3OR1 - chains D and E of the 6 polymer chains in the assembly; structure by X-ray diffraction, 1.76 A resolution.

# Chain D
Name: Sulfite reductase alpha
Organism: desulfovibrio gigas
Sequence (437 residues; each row starts with the number of its first residue):
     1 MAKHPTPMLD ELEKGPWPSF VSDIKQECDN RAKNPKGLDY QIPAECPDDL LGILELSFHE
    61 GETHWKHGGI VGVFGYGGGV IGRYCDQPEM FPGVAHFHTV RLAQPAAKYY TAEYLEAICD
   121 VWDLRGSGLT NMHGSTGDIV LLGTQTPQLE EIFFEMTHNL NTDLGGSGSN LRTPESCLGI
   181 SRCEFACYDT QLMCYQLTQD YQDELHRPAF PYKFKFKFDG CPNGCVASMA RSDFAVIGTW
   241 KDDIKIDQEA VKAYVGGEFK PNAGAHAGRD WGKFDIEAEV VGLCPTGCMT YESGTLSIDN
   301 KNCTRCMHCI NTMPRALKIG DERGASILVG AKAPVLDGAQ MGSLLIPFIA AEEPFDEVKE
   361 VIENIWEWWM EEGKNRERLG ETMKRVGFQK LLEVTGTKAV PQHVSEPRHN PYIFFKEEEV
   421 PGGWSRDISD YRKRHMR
Not modelled in the structure: 1-2
Bound ions: 4Fe-4S cluster Fe site 1: C177, C183, C221, C225; 4Fe-4S cluster Fe site 2: C284, C303, C306, C309
Ligand contacts:
  - 4Fe-4S cluster (SF4), molecule 1: C177, L178, G179, C183, F185, A186, D219, G220, C221, N223, G224, C225
  - 4Fe-4S cluster (SF4), molecule 2: I244, C284, P285, T286, C288, M289, I298, C303, T304, R305, C306, M307, H308, C309
  - sulfite ion (SO3): R101, T136, R172, K213, K215
  - siroheme (SRM), molecule 1: I81, R83, R101, N131, G134, S135, T136, G137, D138, Y212, K213, K215, K217, R231, K332, A333, P334, V335, R376, R378
  - siroheme (SRM), molecule 2: C177, L178, R182, C183, E184, F185, N223, G224, C225, R231, N262, N311

# Chain E
Name: Sulfite reductase beta
Organism: desulfovibrio gigas
Sequence (386 residues; numbered 1 to 386; the number before each row is that of its first residue):
     1 MAFISSGYNP AKPMENRITD IGPRKFTEFF PPVIAKNAGN WDYHEILEPG ILVHVAKNGD
    61 KVFTVRCGAA RLMSTSHIRE ACEIAKKFCN GHLRFTTRNN IEFMVDNEET LKALVADLKT
   121 RKFAAGSFKF PIGGTGASIS NIVHTQGWVY CHTPATDASG PVKAVMDELF EEFTSMRLPA
   181 IVRVSLACCI NMCGAVHCSD IGLVGIHRKP PMIDHENLAE LCEIPLAVAA CPTAAVKPIT
   241 AEVNGQKVKS VAINNDRCMY CGNCYTMCPA LPLSDGTGDG IAIMVGGKIS NRIKVPSFSK
   301 VVVAFVPNEP PRWPTMAKIV KKIVEVYAED ARKYERIGDW IHRIGWETFY EKTGLEFSHH
   361 CIDDFRDPAY YTWRQSTQFK FVSFDS
Not modelled in the structure: 1
Disulfides: C222-C268
Bound ions: 4Fe-4S cluster Fe site 1: C151, C188, C189, C193; siroheme Fe: C193 (together with sulfite ion); 4Fe-4S cluster Fe site 2: C231, C258, C261, C264
Ligand contacts:
  - 4Fe-4S cluster (SF4), molecule 1: T145, Q146, G147, C151, T153, P154, A187, C188, C189, N191, M192, C193
  - 4Fe-4S cluster (SF4), molecule 2: P211, A230, C231, P232, T233, A235, V236, I253, R257, C258, M259, Y260, C261, G262, N263, C264, L273
  - siroheme (SRM), molecule 1: H44, I46, L52, H54, R66, R94, F95, T96, T97, R98, N100, E102, G134, T135, G136, S140, V143, I181, R183, C198, K288, I289, S290, R292, R336
  - siroheme (SRM), molecule 2: R71, H144, T145, Q146, Y150, C151, H152, N191, M192, C193, G194, N263, T266

# Interface between chain D and chain E
Residue-residue contacts (292):
  M8(D) - P310(E)
  M8(D) - P311(E)
  E11(D) - P311(E)
  E11(D) - R312(E)  hydrogen bond (backbone-side chain)
  L12(D) - G160(E)
  L12(D) - K163(E)
  L12(D) - P311(E)
  L12(D) - R312(E)
  E13(D) - A125(E)
  K14(D) - K163(E)  hydrogen bond (backbone-side chain)
  K14(D) - D167(E)
  K14(D) - R312(E)  hydrogen bond (backbone-side chain)
  G15(D) - S127(E)
  G15(D) - K163(E)  hydrogen bond (backbone-side chain)
  G15(D) - D167(E)
  P16(D) - S127(E)
  P16(D) - F128(E)  hydrogen bond (backbone-backbone)
  P16(D) - D167(E)
  P16(D) - F170(E)  hydrophobic
  W17(D) - G68(E)
  W17(D) - A69(E)
  W17(D) - S127(E)
  W17(D) - N141(E)
  W17(D) - K163(E)  hydrogen bond (backbone-side chain)
  W17(D) - M166(E)  hydrophobic
  W17(D) - D167(E)  hydrogen bond (backbone-side chain)
  W17(D) - F173(E)  hydrophobic
  P18(D) - A70(E)
  P18(D) - S127(E)
  P18(D) - F128(E)
  P18(D) - P131(E)
  S19(D) - S127(E)  hydrogen bond (backbone-side chain)
  F20(D) - L72(E)  hydrophobic
  F20(D) - S159(E)
  F20(D) - G160(E)
  S22(D) - F123(E)
  S22(D) - A125(E)
  D23(D) - M73(E)
  D23(D) - S74(E)  hydrogen bond
  D23(D) - H77(E)
  D23(D) - F123(E)
  Q26(D) - S76(E)
  Q26(D) - F123(E)
  E27(D) - S74(E)
  E27(D) - T75(E)  hydrogen bond
  E27(D) - S76(E)  hydrogen bond
  N30(D) - S76(E)
  D39(D) - A2(E)  hydrogen bond (side chain-backbone)
  Q41(D) - A2(E)  hydrogen bond (side chain-backbone)
  Q41(D) - F3(E)
  Q41(D) - I4(E)  hydrogen bond (side chain-backbone)
  L50(D) - V149(E)
  L54(D) - W148(E)  hydrophobic
  S57(D) - W148(E)
  F58(D) - W148(E)  hydrophobic
  F58(D) - D157(E)
  F58(D) - P310(E)
  F58(D) - P311(E)  hydrophobic
  E60(D) - G276(E)
  G61(D) - W148(E)
  G61(D) - G276(E)
  E62(D) - W148(E)
  E62(D) - S274(E)
  E62(D) - D275(E)
  E62(D) - G276(E)  hydrogen bond (side chain-backbone)
  T63(D) - W148(E)
  T63(D) - C151(E)  hydrogen bond (side chain-backbone)
  T63(D) - H152(E)
  T63(D) - P154(E)
  W65(D) - W148(E)  hydrogen bond (side chain-backbone)
  W65(D) - V149(E)  hydrogen bond (side chain-backbone)
  W65(D) - Y150(E)
  W65(D) - C151(E)
  W65(D) - H152(E)
  K66(D) - H152(E)
  H67(D) - H152(E)
  H67(D) - Y265(E)  hydrogen bond (side chain-backbone)
  H67(D) - T266(E)
  H67(D) - P269(E)
  G68(D) - H152(E)  hydrogen bond (backbone-side chain)
  F74(D) - Y8(E)
  F74(D) - P13(E)  hydrophobic
  F74(D) - M14(E)  hydrophobic
  F74(D) - R17(E)  hydrogen bond (backbone-side chain)
  Y76(D) - T19(E)
  Y76(D) - D20(E)  hydrogen bond (side chain-backbone)
  I81(D) - Y150(E)  hydrogen bond (backbone-side chain)
  G82(D) - Y150(E)
  R83(D) - Y150(E)  hydrogen bond (side chain-backbone)
  R83(D) - H152(E)  hydrogen bond
  F97(D) - V149(E)
  F97(D) - Y150(E)  hydrogen bond (backbone-side chain)
  H98(D) - Y150(E)
  T99(D) - Y150(E)  hydrogen bond (backbone-side chain)
  A103(D) - P23(E)  hydrophobic
  Q104(D) - P23(E)
  P105(D) - R24(E)
  A106(D) - F26(E)
  A107(D) - R94(E)  hydrogen bond (backbone-side chain)
  A107(D) - F95(E)
  K108(D) - R94(E)
  K108(D) - F95(E)  hydrogen bond (backbone-backbone)
  Y109(D) - F29(E)
  Y109(D) - F30(E)  hydrophobic
  Y109(D) - L93(E)
  Y109(D) - R94(E)
  Y109(D) - M104(E)  hydrophobic
  Y110(D) - F29(E)  hydrophobic
  Y110(D) - G91(E)
  Y110(D) - H92(E)
  Y110(D) - L93(E)  hydrogen bond (backbone-backbone)
  Y110(D) - F95(E)  hydrophobic
  T111(D) - F29(E)
  T111(D) - G91(E)
  T111(D) - H92(E)
  A112(D) - C82(E)  hydrophobic
  A112(D) - K86(E)
  A112(D) - G91(E)  hydrogen bond (backbone-backbone)
  Y114(D) - R24(E)
  Y114(D) - F29(E)  hydrophobic
  L115(D) - C82(E)  hydrophobic
  L115(D) - L93(E)  hydrophobic
  E116(D) - C82(E)
  E116(D) - K86(E)  salt bridge
  C119(D) - T75(E)
  C119(D) - I78(E)  hydrophobic
  C119(D) - R79(E)
  D120(D) - R79(E)  salt bridge
  W122(D) - T75(E)
  D123(D) - T75(E)  hydrogen bond
  D123(D) - R79(E)  salt bridge
  R125(D) - I4(E)  hydrogen bond (side chain-backbone)
  R125(D) - S5(E)
  R125(D) - S6(E)
  G128(D) - S74(E)
  G128(D) - T75(E)  hydrogen bond (backbone-backbone)
  L129(D) - M73(E)
  T130(D) - R71(E)
  T130(D) - L72(E)
  T130(D) - M73(E)  hydrogen bond (backbone-backbone)
  T130(D) - I78(E)
  N131(D) - R71(E)
  N131(D) - L72(E)
  N131(D) - Q146(E)
  M132(D) - R71(E)  hydrogen bond (backbone-backbone)
  M132(D) - M73(E)  hydrophobic
  M132(D) - I78(E)  hydrophobic
  M132(D) - F95(E)  hydrophobic
  M132(D) - N99(E)
  H133(D) - R71(E)  hydrogen bond (backbone-side chain)
  H133(D) - F95(E)
  H133(D) - N99(E)  hydrogen bond (backbone-side chain)
  G134(D) - R71(E)
  S135(D) - H144(E)
  L142(D) - L72(E)  hydrophobic
  L142(D) - Q146(E)
  L142(D) - V149(E)  hydrophobic
  L142(D) - Y150(E)  hydrophobic
  E150(D) - Y8(E)
  E150(D) - R17(E)  salt bridge
  E151(D) - F3(E)
  E151(D) - S5(E)
  E151(D) - S6(E)  hydrogen bond
  E151(D) - Y8(E)
  F153(D) - R17(E)
  F153(D) - I18(E)
  F154(D) - S6(E)
  F154(D) - G7(E)
  F154(D) - Y8(E)  hydrophobic
  F154(D) - N16(E)
  E155(D) - S6(E)
  T157(D) - I18(E)
  H158(D) - N16(E)  hydrogen bond (side chain-backbone)
  H158(D) - I18(E)
  L160(D) - R24(E)  hydrogen bond (backbone-side chain)
  N161(D) - I21(E)
  N161(D) - R24(E)
  T162(D) - I21(E)
  T162(D) - R24(E)
  D163(D) - D20(E)  hydrogen bond (side chain-backbone)
  D163(D) - I21(E)  hydrogen bond (side chain-backbone)
  D163(D) - G22(E)  hydrogen bond (side chain-backbone)
  L178(D) - R94(E)
  I180(D) - A38(E)
  I180(D) - G39(E)  hydrogen bond (backbone-backbone)
  I180(D) - W41(E)  hydrogen bond (backbone-side chain)
  S181(D) - F30(E)
  S181(D) - I34(E)
  S181(D) - W41(E)  hydrogen bond (backbone-side chain)
  R182(D) - W41(E)
  R182(D) - H54(E)  hydrogen bond (backbone-side chain)
  R182(D) - T64(E)  hydrogen bond
  R182(D) - R94(E)
  R182(D) - E102(E)  salt bridge
  R182(D) - M104(E)
  C183(D) - W41(E)
  E184(D) - W41(E)
  E184(D) - D42(E)
  E184(D) - Y43(E)
  E184(D) - H44(E)  salt bridge
  E184(D) - H54(E)
  Q191(D) - F26(E)
  Q191(D) - F30(E)
  L192(D) - F26(E)
  Y195(D) - P23(E)
  Y195(D) - K25(E)
  Y195(D) - F26(E)  hydrophobic
  T198(D) - P23(E)
  Q199(D) - I21(E)  hydrogen bond (side chain-backbone)
  Q199(D) - G22(E)
  Q199(D) - P23(E)  hydrogen bond (side chain-backbone)
  Q202(D) - D20(E)
  Q202(D) - I21(E)
  Q202(D) - G22(E)  hydrogen bond (side chain-backbone)
  H206(D) - D20(E)  salt bridge
  P222(D) - S290(E)
  P222(D) - N291(E)  hydrogen bond (backbone-side chain)
  N223(D) - S290(E)
  G224(D) - I289(E)
  C225(D) - T97(E)  hydrogen bond (backbone-side chain)
  V226(D) - T97(E)
  M229(D) - I289(E)  hydrophobic
  M229(D) - N291(E)
  M229(D) - P296(E)  hydrophobic
  A230(D) - H197(E)  hydrogen bond (backbone-side chain)
  A230(D) - C198(E)  hydrophobic
  A230(D) - I289(E)  hydrophobic
  R231(D) - G194(E)  hydrogen bond (side chain-backbone)
  R231(D) - A195(E)
  P261(D) - K333(E)
  P261(D) - Y334(E)
  N262(D) - R292(E)
  N262(D) - Y334(E)
  A263(D) - H44(E)
  A263(D) - E45(E)
  A263(D) - I46(E)  hydrogen bond (backbone-backbone)
  G264(D) - M176(E)
  A265(D) - I46(E)  hydrophobic
  A265(D) - G136(E)
  A265(D) - A137(E)  hydrogen bond (backbone-backbone)
  A265(D) - M176(E)
  H266(D) - A137(E)
  H266(D) - M176(E)
  H266(D) - L178(E)
  H266(D) - P179(E)  hydrogen bond (side chain-backbone)
  H266(D) - K333(E)
  H266(D) - Y334(E)
  A267(D) - M176(E)
  G268(D) - M176(E)  hydrogen bond (backbone-backbone)
  G268(D) - R177(E)
  R269(D) - M176(E)
  R269(D) - R177(E)  hydrogen bond (side chain-backbone)
  R269(D) - P179(E)
  R269(D) - A328(E)  hydrogen bond (side chain-backbone)
  W271(D) - L178(E)
  W271(D) - P179(E)  hydrophobic
  W271(D) - K333(E)
  E279(D) - K333(E)  salt bridge
  E279(D) - Y334(E)  hydrogen bond
  L283(D) - I293(E)
  L283(D) - Y334(E)  hydrophobic
  P285(D) - I293(E)
  C306(D) - N291(E)
  C306(D) - R292(E)
  C306(D) - I293(E)  hydrogen bond (side chain-backbone)
  H308(D) - R292(E)
  H308(D) - I293(E)
  H308(D) - Y334(E)
  N311(D) - R292(E)
  T312(D) - R292(E)  hydrogen bond
  T312(D) - Y334(E)
  R315(D) - Y43(E)  hydrogen bond
  K318(D) - D42(E)  salt bridge
  A333(D) - N191(E)
  P334(D) - M192(E)  hydrophobic
  V335(D) - I190(E)  hydrophobic
  V335(D) - N191(E)
  L336(D) - A229(E)
  L336(D) - A230(E)
  L336(D) - P232(E)
  D337(D) - F365(E)
  D337(D) - R366(E)  salt bridge
  A339(D) - F298(E)
  Q340(D) - F298(E)
  M341(D) - C198(E)  hydrophobic
  M341(D) - K288(E)
  M341(D) - P296(E)  hydrophobic
  M341(D) - S297(E)
  M341(D) - F298(E)  hydrophobic
  N375(D) - L226(E)
  R376(D) - M267(E)  hydrogen bond
  H409(D) - Y371(E)  hydrogen bond
Other interface residues (no listed pair), chain D (138 interface residues in all): I24, K36, V73, L124, Q148, S176, F185, D203, A227, P314, K332
Other interface residues (no listed pair), chain E (136 interface residues in all): E28, P31, L52, V62, T96, N100, G126, K129, V143, A180, C231, N263, C268, W313, A331, R332

# In short
138 residues of chain D and 136 residues of chain E are in contact; the contacts include 68 hydrogen bonds and
10 salt bridges. Among the polar pairs are E116(D)-K86(E), D120(D)-R79(E) and D123(D)-R79(E). Siroheme is
bound between chain D and chain E.
Chain D is Sulfite reductase alpha and chain E is Sulfite reductase beta, both from desulfovibrio gigas; the
structure, Crystal structure of dissimilatory sulfite reductase I (DsrI), was determined by X-ray diffraction.
